5FX6 - chain A; structure by X-ray diffraction, 1.45 A resolution.

# Chain A
Protein: Rhinovirus 3C protease
Source organism: Human rhinovirus 2
Notes: EC 2.4.22.28; fragment: 3c protease, residues 1508-1687
UniProtKB: P04936 (POLG_HRV2); residues 1-180 here correspond to UniProt positions 1508-1687 (UniProt number = residue number + 1507)
Sequence (182 residues; row label = number of the first residue in the row; numbers below 1 keep their minus sign (Gly-1 is residue -1)):
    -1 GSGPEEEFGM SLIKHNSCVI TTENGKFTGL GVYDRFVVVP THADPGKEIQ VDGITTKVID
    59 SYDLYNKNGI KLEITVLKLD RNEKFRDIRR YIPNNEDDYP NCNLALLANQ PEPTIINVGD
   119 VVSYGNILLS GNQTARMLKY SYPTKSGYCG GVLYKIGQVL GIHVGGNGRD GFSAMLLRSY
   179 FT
Not modelled in the structure: -1 to 0
Differences from the reference sequence: expression tag (-1 to 0)
Covalent attachments: compound 6OY linked to Cys147
Small-molecule neighbours: 6OY (ethyl (4R)-4-[[(2S,4S)-1-[(2S)-3-methyl-2-[(5-methyl-1,2-oxazol-3-yl)carbonylamino]butanoyl]-4-phenyl-pyrrolidin-2-yl]carbonylamino]-5-[(3S)-2-oxidanylidenepyrrolidin-3-yl]pentanoate): Phe25, His40, Ile125, Leu126, Leu127, Ser128, Thr142, Lys143, Ser144, Gly145, His161, Val162, Gly163, Gly164, Asn165, Phe170
Curated features (UniProtKB/Swiss-Prot):
  - active site (For protease 3C activity): His40, Glu71, Cys147

# Summary
Compound 6OY is covalently linked to Cys147. From UniProt: 3 active-site residues.
Chain A is Rhinovirus 3C protease (Human rhinovirus 2); the structure, Novel inhibitors of human rhinovirus 3C
protease, was determined by X-ray diffraction, deposited together with 5FX5.
